Entry 9M84 (electron microscopy, 3.61 A resolution); this record covers chains A and C of the 7 polymer chains in the assembly.

Chain A:
Molecule: DNA-directed RNA polymerase subunit alpha
Organism: Streptomyces coelicolor A3(2)
Notes: EC 2.7.7.6
Reference sequence: P60312 (RPOA_STRCO); numbering as in UniProt (aligned over 1-340)
Amino-acid sequence (340 residues; row label = number of the first residue in the row):
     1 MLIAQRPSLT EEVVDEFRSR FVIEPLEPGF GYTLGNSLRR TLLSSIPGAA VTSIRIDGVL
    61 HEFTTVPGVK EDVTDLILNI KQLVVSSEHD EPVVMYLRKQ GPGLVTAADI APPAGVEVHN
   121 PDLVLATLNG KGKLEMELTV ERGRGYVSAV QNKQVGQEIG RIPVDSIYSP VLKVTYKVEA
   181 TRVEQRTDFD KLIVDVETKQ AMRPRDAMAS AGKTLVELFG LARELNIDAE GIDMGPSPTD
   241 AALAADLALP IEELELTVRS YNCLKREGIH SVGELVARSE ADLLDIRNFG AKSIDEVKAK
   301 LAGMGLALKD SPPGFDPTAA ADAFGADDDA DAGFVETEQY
Disordered / not traced: 1, 228-340

Chain C:
Molecule: DNA-directed RNA polymerase subunit beta
Organism: Streptomyces coelicolor A3(2)
Notes: EC 2.7.7.6
Reference sequence: Q9L0L0 (RPOB_STRCO); residue numbers follow UniProt; this construct covers 1-1161
Amino-acid sequence (1161 residues; numbered 1 to 1161; the number before each row is that of its first residue):
     1 MAASRNASTA NTNNAASTAP LRISFAKIKE PLEVPNLLAL QTESFDWLLG NDAWKARVES
    61 ALESGQDVPT KSGLEEIFEE ISPIEDFSGS MSLTFRDHRF EPPKNSIDEC KDRDFTYAAP
   121 LFVTAEFTNN ETGEIKSQTV FMGDFPLMTN KGTFVINGTE RVVVSQLVRS PGVYFDSSID
   181 KTSDKDIFSA KIIPSRGAWL EMEIDKRDMV GVRIDRKRKQ SVTVLLKALG WTTEQILEEF
   241 GEYESMRATL EKDHTQGQDD ALLDIYRKLR PGEPPTREAA QTLLENLYFN PKRYDLAKVG
   301 RYKVNKKLGA DEPLDAGVLT TDDVIATIKY LVKLHAGETE TVGESGREIV VETDDIDHFG
   361 NRRIRNVGEL IQNQVRTGLA RMERVVRERM TTQDVEAITP QTLINIRPVV ASIKEFFGTS
   421 QLSQFMDQNN PLSGLTHKRR LNALGPGGLS RERAGFEVRD VHPSHYGRMC PIETPEGPNI
   481 GLIGSLASYG RINPFGFIET PYRKVVEGQV TDDVDYLTAD EEDRFVIAQA NAALGDDMRF
   541 AEARVLVRRR GGEVDYVPGD DVDYMDVSPR QMVSVATAMI PFLEHDDANR ALMGANMMRQ
   601 AVPLIKSESP LVGTGMEYRS AADAGDVVKA EKAGVVQEVS ADYITTTNDD GTYITYRLAK
   661 FSRSNQGTSV NQKVIVAEGD RIIEGQVLAD GPATENGEMA LGKNLLVAFM PWEGHNYEDA
   721 IILSQRLVQD DVLSSIHIEE HEVDARDTKL GPEEITRDIP NVSEEVLADL DERGIIRIGA
   781 EVVAGDILVG KVTPKGETEL TPEERLLRAI FGEKAREVRD TSLKVPHGEI GKVIGVRVFD
   841 REEGDELPPG VNQLVRVYVA QKRKITDGDK LAGRHGNKGV ISKINPIEDM PFLEDGTPVD
   901 IILNPLAVPS RMNPGQVLEI HLGWLASRGW DVSGLAEEWA QRLQVIGADK VEPGTNVATP
   961 VFDGAREDEL AGLLQHTIPN RDGERMVLPS GKARLFDGRS GEPFPEPISV GYMYILKLHH
  1021 LVDDKLHARS TGPYSMITQQ PLGGKAQFGG QRFGEMEVWA LEAYGAAYAL QELLTIKSDD
  1081 VTGRVKVYEA IVKGENIPEP GIPESFKVLI KEMQSLCLNV EVLSSDGMSI EMRDTDEDVF
  1141 RAAEELGIDL SRREPSSVEE V
Disordered / not traced: 1-15, 1132-1161

Chain A / chain C interface:
Contacting residue pairs - 48 pairs, chain A then chain C:
  R18(A) with R981(C)
  Y32(A) with F996(C), hydrophobic
  N36(A) with G998(C); R999(C); S1000(C), hydrogen bond (side chain-backbone); G1001(C)
  R39(A) with F892(C); G896(C), hydrogen bond (side chain-backbone); P898(C)
  R40(A) with E888(C); D889(C), salt bridge; G998(C), hydrogen bond (side chain-backbone)
  H61(A) with I778(C); G779(C); V833(C)
  E62(A) with K832(C)
  F63(A) with F661(C); I736(C), hydrophobic; I834(C); A860(C)
  T65(A) with A641(C); D642(C)
  G68(A) with S640(C)
  V69(A) with A641(C)
  K70(A) with V639(C); K673(C), hydrogen bond (backbone-side chain); V674(C); V676(C), hydrogen bond (side chain-backbone); A677(C)
  E71(A) with K673(C)
  D72(A) with K660(C), salt bridge; K673(C), salt bridge
  L78(A) with I605(C), hydrophobic; K606(C); D731(C)
  K81(A) with Q729(C), hydrogen bond (side chain-backbone)
  T127(A) with E678(C)
  L128(A) with E678(C)
  N129(A) with S640(C)
  K131(A) with Y643(C)
  Y146(A) with V728(C), hydrogen bond (side chain-backbone); Q729(C)
  S148(A) with K864(C), hydrogen bond
  K173(A) with D895(C), salt bridge
  T175(A) with E894(C), hydrogen bond (side chain-backbone); D895(C); G896(C)
  Y176(A) with F892(C)
Interface residues without a listed pair, chain A (33 interface residues in all): T33, S44, V66, T74, D75, A149, D165, I167
Interface residues without a listed pair, chain C (43 interface residues in all): E638, N671, D730, E1002, P1003

Overview:
The interface between chain A and chain C involves 33 residues on one side and 43 on the other, with 9
hydrogen bonds and 4 salt bridges. Polar contacts include R40(A)-D889(C), D72(A)-K660(C) and D72(A)-K673(C).
Here chain A is DNA-directed RNA polymerase subunit alpha and chain C is DNA-directed RNA polymerase subunit
beta, both from Streptomyces coelicolor A3(2). Entry 9M84 (Cryo-EM structure of Streptomyces coelicolor sigma
factor shbA transcription initiation complex with shbA promoter) was determined by electron microscopy (same
publication as 9ISN).
